PDB entry 2JIE | X-ray diffraction, 2.30 A resolution | chain A

[Chain A]
Name: Beta-glucosidase B
Organism: Paenibacillus polymyxa
Notes: EC 3.2.1.21
UniProt: P22505 (BGLB_PAEPO); residue numbers follow UniProt; this construct covers 2-448
Amino-acid sequence (454 residues; each row starts with the number of its first residue; numbers below 1 keep their minus sign (Met-5 is residue -5)):
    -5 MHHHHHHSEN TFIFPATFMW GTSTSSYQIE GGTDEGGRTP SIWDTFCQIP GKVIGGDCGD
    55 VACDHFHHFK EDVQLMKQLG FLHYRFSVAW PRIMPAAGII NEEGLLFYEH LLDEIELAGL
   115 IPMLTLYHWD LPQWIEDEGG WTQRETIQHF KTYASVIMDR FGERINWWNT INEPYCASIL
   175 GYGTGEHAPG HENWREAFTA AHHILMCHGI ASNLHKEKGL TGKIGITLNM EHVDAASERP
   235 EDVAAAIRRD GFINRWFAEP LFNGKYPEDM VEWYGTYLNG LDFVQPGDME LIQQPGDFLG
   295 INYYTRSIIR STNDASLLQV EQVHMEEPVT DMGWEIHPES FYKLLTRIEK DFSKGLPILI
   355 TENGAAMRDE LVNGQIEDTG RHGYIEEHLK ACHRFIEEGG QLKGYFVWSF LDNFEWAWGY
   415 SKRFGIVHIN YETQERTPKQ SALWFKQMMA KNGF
Disordered / not traced: -5 to 3
Disulfides: Cys41-Cys52
Glycans and other covalent adducts: 2-deoxy-2-fluoro-alpha-D-glucopyranose (G2F) linked to Glu356
Small-molecule neighbours: 2-deoxy-2-fluoro-alpha-D-glucopyranose (G2F): Gln22, Arg79, His122, Trp123, Asn166, Glu167, Asn296, Tyr298, Trp328, Trp402, Glu409, Trp410, Phe418

[Overview]
2-deoxy-2-fluoro-alpha-D-glucopyranose is covalently linked to Glu356.
Chain A is Beta-glucosidase B (Paenibacillus polymyxa); the structure, Beta-glucosidase B from bacillus
polymyxa complexed with 2-F-glucose, was determined by X-ray diffraction together with 2O9P, 2O9R, 2O9T and
2Z1S from the same study.
